PDB entry 8IJA | electron microscopy, 2.69 A resolution | chains B and G of the 5 polymer chains in the assembly

[Chain B]
Molecule: Guanine nucleotide-binding protein G(I)/G(S)/G(T) subunit beta-1
From: Homo sapiens
Reference sequence: P62873 (GBB1_HUMAN); residues 4-340 here = UniProt positions 4-340
Amino-acid sequence (337 residues; row label = number of the first residue in the row):
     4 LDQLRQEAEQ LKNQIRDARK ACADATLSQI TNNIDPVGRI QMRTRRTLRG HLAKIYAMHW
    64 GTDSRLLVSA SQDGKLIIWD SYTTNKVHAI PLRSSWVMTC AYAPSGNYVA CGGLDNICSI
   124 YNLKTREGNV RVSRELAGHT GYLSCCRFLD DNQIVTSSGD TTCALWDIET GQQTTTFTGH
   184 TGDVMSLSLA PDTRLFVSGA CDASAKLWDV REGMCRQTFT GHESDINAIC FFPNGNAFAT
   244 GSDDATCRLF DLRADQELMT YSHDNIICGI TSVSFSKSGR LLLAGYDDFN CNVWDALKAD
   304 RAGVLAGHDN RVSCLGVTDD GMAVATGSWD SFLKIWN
Swiss-Prot annotation at these positions:
  - modified residue: His266 (Phosphohistidine)
  - natural variant: Leu30 (L30F: In MRD42; uncertain significance), Arg52 (R52G: In MRD42), Gly64 (G64V: In MRD42), Asp76 (D76E: In MRD42; D76G: In MRD42), Gly77 (G77S: In MRD42), Lys78 (K78R: In MRD42), Ile80 (I80N: In MRD42; I80T: In MRD42), His91 (H91R: In MRD42; uncertain significance), Ala92 (A92T: In MRD42), Pro94 (P94S: In MRD42), Leu95 (L95P: In MRD42), Arg96 (R96L: In MRD42), 5 further natural variant entries in UniProt

[Chain G]
Molecule: Guanine nucleotide-binding protein G(I)/G(S)/G(O) subunit gamma-2
From: Homo sapiens
Reference sequence: P59768 (GBG2_HUMAN); residues 8-63 here = UniProt positions 8-63
Amino-acid sequence (56 residues; row label = number of the first residue in the row):
     8 SIAQARKLVE QLKMEANIDR IKVSKAAADL MAYCEAHAKE DPLLTPVPAS ENPFRE

[Chain B / chain G interface]
Pairs across the interface - 89 pairs, chain B then chain G:
  Leu4(B) - Ile9(G)
  Leu7(B) - Ala12(G)  hydrophobic
  Leu7(B) - Val16(G)
  Glu10(B) - Val16(G)
  Glu10(B) - Lys20(G)  salt bridge
  Ala11(B) - Val16(G)
  Ala11(B) - Leu19(G)
  Leu14(B) - Val16(G)
  Leu14(B) - Leu19(G)  hydrophobic
  Leu14(B) - Lys20(G)
  Gln17(B) - Ala23(G)
  Ile18(B) - Ala23(G)  hydrophobic
  Ile18(B) - Arg27(G)
  Ala21(B) - Arg27(G)
  Arg22(B) - Arg27(G)
  Cys25(B) - Arg27(G)
  Cys25(B) - Ile28(G)
  Cys25(B) - Lys29(G)
  Cys25(B) - Val30(G)  hydrogen bond (backbone-backbone)
  Ala26(B) - Val30(G)  hydrophobic
  Asp27(B) - Lys29(G)
  Asp27(B) - Ser31(G)  hydrogen bond
  Ala28(B) - Val30(G)
  Leu30(B) - Ala34(G)  hydrophobic
  Ile33(B) - Ser31(G)
  Ile33(B) - Met38(G)  hydrophobic
  Ile37(B) - Met38(G)  hydrophobic
  Val40(B) - Leu51(G)  hydrophobic
  Ile43(B) - Leu50(G)
  Ile43(B) - Leu51(G)
  Thr47(B) - Glu63(G)
  Arg48(B) - Asn59(G)  hydrogen bond
  Arg48(B) - Phe61(G)
  Arg48(B) - Arg62(G)
  Arg48(B) - Glu63(G)
  Arg49(B) - Pro60(G)
  Arg49(B) - Phe61(G)
  Arg49(B) - Arg62(G)
  Arg49(B) - Glu63(G)
  Ser84(B) - Phe61(G)
  Tyr85(B) - Pro60(G)
  Tyr85(B) - Phe61(G)  hydrophobic
  Cys218(B) - Gln18(G)  hydrogen bond (backbone-side chain)
  Cys218(B) - Glu22(G)
  Arg219(B) - Glu22(G)
  Gln220(B) - Glu22(G)
  Thr221(B) - Glu22(G)  hydrogen bond
  Phe235(B) - Leu37(G)  hydrophobic
  Phe235(B) - Tyr40(G)  hydrophobic
  Phe235(B) - Cys41(G)  hydrophobic
  Pro236(B) - Tyr40(G)
  Asn237(B) - Tyr40(G)
  Leu252(B) - Leu37(G)  hydrophobic
  Asp254(B) - Ala33(G)
  Asp254(B) - Leu37(G)
  Arg256(B) - Arg27(G)
  Arg256(B) - Ile28(G)  hydrogen bond (backbone-backbone)
  Arg256(B) - Asp36(G)  salt bridge
  Ala257(B) - Arg27(G)
  Ala257(B) - Ile28(G)
  Ala257(B) - Val30(G)  hydrophobic
  Asp258(B) - Arg27(G)  salt bridge
  Gln259(B) - Val30(G)
  Leu261(B) - Val30(G)  hydrophobic
  Leu261(B) - Leu37(G)  hydrophobic
  Ser279(B) - Asp48(G)  hydrogen bond
  Lys280(B) - Glu47(G)
  Lys280(B) - Asp48(G)  hydrogen bond (backbone-side chain)
  Ser281(B) - Tyr40(G)
  Ser281(B) - Cys41(G)  hydrogen bond (backbone-side chain)
  Ser281(B) - His44(G)
  Ser281(B) - Ala45(G)
  Ser281(B) - Asp48(G)  hydrogen bond
  Ser281(B) - Leu51(G)
  Gly282(B) - Cys41(G)
  Arg283(B) - Cys41(G)
  Arg283(B) - Leu51(G)
  Leu284(B) - Leu51(G)  hydrophobic
  Leu300(B) - Cys41(G)  hydrophobic
  Asp323(B) - Pro49(G)
  Gly324(B) - Pro49(G)
  Gly324(B) - Leu50(G)
  Met325(B) - Pro49(G)  hydrophobic
  Met325(B) - Leu50(G)
  Met325(B) - Pro60(G)
  Ala326(B) - Phe61(G)  hydrophobic
  Ile338(B) - Phe61(G)  hydrophobic
  Asn340(B) - Asn59(G)  hydrogen bond
  Asn340(B) - Phe61(G)
Other interface residues (no listed pair), chain B (59 interface residues in all): Lys15, Ala24, Thr34, Met45, Ala240, Leu286, Val320, Val327, Trp339
Other interface residues (no listed pair), chain G (38 interface residues in all): Arg13, Ile25, Asp26, Glu42, Val54, Glu58

[Overview]
Chain B and chain G form an interface of 59 and 38 residues respectively, with 11 hydrogen bonds and 3 salt
bridges. Among the polar pairs are Glu10(B)-Lys20(G), Arg256(B)-Asp36(G) and Asp258(B)-Arg27(G).
Here chain B is Guanine nucleotide-binding protein G(I)/G(S)/G(T) subunit beta-1 and chain G is Guanine
nucleotide-binding protein G(I)/G(S)/G(O) subunit gamma-2, both from Homo sapiens. Entry 8IJA (Cryo-EM
structure of human HCAR2-Gi complex with niacin) was determined by electron microscopy together with 8IJ3,
8IJB and 8IJD from the same study.
